Entry 6XI8 (electron microscopy, 3.64 A resolution); this record covers chains C and A of the 3 polymer chains in the assembly.

== Chain C ==
Protein: RNA polymerase II transcription factor B subunit 3
From: Saccharomyces cerevisiae (strain ATCC 204508 / S288c)
Reference sequence: Q03290 (TFB3_YEAST); residues 259-321 here = UniProt positions 259-321
Sequence (63 residues; each row starts with the number of its first residue):
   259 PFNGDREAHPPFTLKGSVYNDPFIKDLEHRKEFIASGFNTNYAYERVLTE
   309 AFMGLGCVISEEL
Unresolved in the structure: 321
Differences from the reference sequence: conflict Pro-269 (Arg in Q03290)

== Chain A ==
Protein: Serine/threonine-protein kinase KIN28
From: Saccharomyces cerevisiae (strain ATCC 204508 / S288c)
Notes: EC 2.7.11.23
Reference sequence: P06242 (KIN28_YEAST); residue numbers follow UniProt; this construct covers 3-303
Sequence (301 residues; row label = number of the first residue in the row):
     3 VNMEYTKEKKVGEGTYAVVYLGCQHSTGRKIAIKEIKTSEFKDGLDMSAI
    53 REVKYLQEMQHPNVIELIDIFMAYDNLNLVLEFLPTDLEVVIKDKSILFT
   103 PADIKAWMLMTLRGVYHCHRNFILHRDLKPNNLLFSPDGQIKVADFGLAR
   153 AIPAPHEILTSNVVTRWYRAPELLFGAKHYTSAIDIWSVGVIFAELMLRI
   203 PYLPGQNDVDQMEVTFRALGTPTDRDWPEVSSFMTYNKLQIYPPPSRDEL
   253 RKRFIAASEYALDFMCGMLTMNPQKRWTAVQCLESDYFKELPPPSDPSSI
   303 K
Unresolved in the structure: 3-5, 26-31, 42-43
Modified residues: Thr-162 (phosphothreonine; TPO)
Curated features (UniProtKB/Swiss-Prot):
  - active site: Asp-129 (Proton acceptor)
  - binding site (ATP): Val-13 to Val-21, Lys-36
  - modified residue: Thr-162 (Phosphothreonine)
  - mutagenesis: Thr-17 to Tyr-18 (No effect on phosphorylation; no effect on kinase activity), Thr-17 (T17D: Slow growth; T17E/Q/V: Normal growth), Lys-36 (K36A: Slow growth), Glu-54 (E54Q: Non-viable), Asp-147 (D147N: Abolishes kinase activity), Thr-162 (T162A: Diminishes phosphorylation; 75-80% loss in kinase activity; no effect on survival; T162S/D/E: No effect on kinase activity), Ser-163 (S163A: Normal growth)
Ligand contacts: ADP (adenosine-5'-diphosphate): Val-13, Tyr-18, Val-21, Ala-34, Leu-83, Glu-84, Phe-85, Leu-86, Asp-129, Lys-131, Asn-133, Asn-134, Leu-136, Asp-147
What the authors report for this chain:
  - post-translational modification sites: Thr-162
  - contacts within the chain: Arg-53/Thr-162, Arg-128/Thr-162, Arg-152/Thr-162, Leu-161/Tyr-182 (hydrophobic contact), Arg-128/Tyr-182 (hydrogen bond)

== Interface between chain C and chain A ==
Residue-residue contacts (41; chain C residue first):
  Phe-260(C) / Phe-290(A)
  Phe-260(C) / Lys-291(A)
  Asn-261(C) / Arg-115(A)  hydrogen bond (backbone-side chain)
  Gly-262(C) / Leu-111(A)
  Gly-262(C) / Arg-115(A)  hydrogen bond (backbone-side chain)
  Gly-262(C) / Leu-285(A)
  Glu-265(C) / Arg-122(A)
  Ala-266(C) / Tyr-118(A)  hydrophobic
  Ala-266(C) / Arg-122(A)
  Ile-282(C) / Pro-157(A)  hydrophobic
  Leu-285(C) / Pro-157(A)  hydrophobic
  Lys-289(C) / Glu-231(A)
  Lys-289(C) / Ser-234(A)
  Glu-290(C) / His-181(A)
  Phe-291(C) / Pro-157(A)
  Phe-291(C) / His-181(A)
  Ile-292(C) / Glu-231(A)
  Ile-292(C) / Gln-276(A)
  Ala-293(C) / Trp-229(A)
  Ala-293(C) / Glu-231(A)
  Ala-293(C) / Ser-234(A)
  Ala-293(C) / Phe-235(A)
  Ser-294(C) / Ala-179(A)
  Ser-294(C) / His-181(A)  hydrogen bond (side chain-backbone)
  Ser-294(C) / Tyr-182(A)
  Ser-294(C) / Thr-183(A)
  Gly-295(C) / Thr-183(A)
  Gly-295(C) / Pro-275(A)
  Gly-295(C) / Gln-276(A)
  Phe-296(C) / Pro-157(A)  hydrophobic
  Phe-296(C) / Thr-183(A)
  Phe-296(C) / Gln-276(A)  hydrogen bond (backbone-side chain)
  Asn-297(C) / Gln-276(A)
  Tyr-300(C) / Ile-154(A)
  Tyr-300(C) / Thr-183(A)
  Tyr-300(C) / Ser-184(A)
  Arg-304(C) / Phe-124(A)
  Arg-304(C) / Ile-154(A)  hydrogen bond (side chain-backbone)
  Arg-304(C) / Pro-155(A)
  Thr-307(C) / Phe-124(A)
  Glu-308(C) / Phe-124(A)
Other interface residues (no listed pair), chain C (23 interface residues in all): Asp-263, His-267, Glu-303
Other interface residues (no listed pair), chain A (25 interface residues in all): Ala-156, His-158, Val-282
The authors on this interface:
  - specific contacts: Phe-291(C)/His-181(A), Phe-296(C)/Pro-157(A) (hydrophobic contact), Tyr-300(C)/Thr-183(A)
  - interface residues, chain C: Lys-289(C), Asn-299(C), Tyr-300(C), Arg-304(C)
  - interface residues, chain A: Ala-156(A), Lys-180(A)

== In short ==
The interface between chain C and chain A involves 23 residues on one side and 25 on the other, with 5
hydrogen bonds. Polar contacts include Asn-261(C)/Arg-115(A), Gly-262(C)/Arg-115(A) and Ser-294(C)/His-181(A).
The paper describes contacts between Phe-291(C) and His-181(A) and Tyr-300(C) and Thr-183(A); a hydrophobic
contact between Phe-296(C) and Pro-157(A). From the paper: interface residues Lys-289(C), Asn-299(C) and
Ala-156(A) among others; a modification site at Thr-162(A).
Here chain C is RNA polymerase II transcription factor B subunit 3 and chain A is Serine/threonine-protein
kinase KIN28, both from Saccharomyces cerevisiae (strain ATCC 204508 / S288c). Entry 6XI8 (Yeast TFIIK
(Kin28/Ccl1/Tfb3) Complex) was determined by electron microscopy together with 7KUE from the same study.
